PDB entry 6YWY | electron microscopy, 3.05 A resolution | chains A and L of the 85 polymer chains in the assembly

== Chain A ==
Molecule: 23S rRNA
From: Neurospora crassa
Sequence (3464 nucleotides; numbered 1 to 3464 plus 28 insertion-coded residues; 28 numbers in that range are skipped by the numbering (no residue carries them; nothing is unmodelled there); the number before each row is that of its first residue; a row labelled like 1655A-1655Z holds insertion residues (1655A, then the next letters in order)):
     1 AAAUGUAAUGGAUAUAAAGCUUAUGUUUAUAUAUAUAGACAUAUAUAAGU
    51 AUAUAAAGAGACUACUACCAAUAGCUACACUAUGUAUUAAGGAGAGUAUA
   101 ACUUAAUUUAUGUUUAUGAUUUUAUCAUACCCCUAAAAAUGACACCGAGG
   151 AGCAAGGGUCGGGUUAGCAUCCUGGUUCGUACACCUUGGUGACCUAGGCU
   201 AGUACCAGGUCCCCCUCUAAGGGACUUGUCCCCCUCUAAGGGACUUGCGU
   251 CGGUCCUAUCCUAGGCCGAAUAGGUGAAUAAAUACUUACGGACGGCCUUG
   301 GUCUGUCCUAGAGGUUAUCAACAUAUGAACUCUUAGAGAAAUUACUUAAU
   351 AAACGAAGUGAAUUGAAAUAUCUUAUUAACUUCAGGAAAAGAAAUCAAAC
   401 GAGAUUCUAUGAUUAGUGUGAACGAAAAUAGAGCAGCCUAUUAAAAUAAG
   451 UAAAAUGGCUUUAAAGCUGUUUGAAUAUUGUGGGGAACCUUCCUCAAAGG
   501 CUAAAUAUAAUACAUGAGUUACAGAGAAAAGUACCGUGAGGGAAAGCUUU
   551 GAAAUAGUAGUUUUAUAAGCAGCUCAAGCAAUAAGAAAGCGAGAGCGUAC
   601 CUUUUGCAUAAUGGGUCACCAAGUUAAUUUUAGAUGCGAGCGAAUUUAUU
   651 UAUGUUUUUACUGAUUAAACAAUAUAAUGAAUCAUAAUUAUUUUUGUAAC
   701 GAGUAUUAGUAUUAAAUCUUAAUUUAAUAUUAGUAUAAGUUUUCAGUAUG
   751 GCGGCUACAUAGCAUAAUCUAUGCAGCCAGCCAAUAAUUGGAUUUCCAAU
   801 CCAAUUUCGGUAAUAAAUAGAUGUGCAUAGUUAAACCGAUCAUUAAAAUA
   851 AUGAAUAGUGUCUAAAGUUAGACCCGAAGCCUGGUGAUCUUACUAUAGUC
   901 AGGACUAUAAAGGUCCGAACGGGUUAUCGUUGCAAAGAUAUCCGAAGAAC
   951 UAUGGUAAGCGAGUGAAAGACAACACUGACUAGGAUAGCUGGUUUUCUGC
  1001 GAAACCUAUAAUAGUAGGCAAUUUAAGUAACAUCUUAGUAGGUACAGAAC
  1051 UUAAUCUCAGACAAGAUGUAGAUUUUCAUACCUAUGUUUAGGUAUGAAAU
  1101 GCAUUUUUUUUUGUAUACAUCGGGGGAUCGUGAAGAUUUUAUCGGUGAGU
  1151 AUGUAGACUCGGAAUGACAAAGAUGAAUCUUGAAUAAUCAGACAUAGAAU
  1201 GAUAAGGUUGUAUGUCAAAAGGGAAACAGCCCAGAACAAGAGUUAAGGUU
  1251 CCAAAAUUAUUAUUAAGUGAAAUAAAGAAAGUUUUUAUAUAAGUCGACAA
  1301 GAAGAUGGGCUUGGAAGCAGCCAUAAUUUAAAGAUCUCGUAACAGAGCAC
  1351 UUGUUAAAUCUUAAAAGCAUCGAAAAUUUAACGGAUCUAAAUAAUAUACC
  1401 GAAACCUUGUCCAUAUGUAACAUUAGUAAUAAUAUGCUAUUAAUGUUAUU
  1451 UGAUGGGGUAGCAGAACGUUGAGUGAAUCUUAGAUUUUUUUUUUAUAACU
  1501 AAAUAUAGAUGAUAACUCAAGUGAGAAUGGUGACAUGAGUAACAAAAAAG
  1551 AGUUUAAGGUACCUAAAAGGUAUCUUAGAGUCUCGCCUAAAGCUUAUGGC
  1601 UACGUCAAGUAACGGCCUCUAAGUUUAUAAUCUGAAGAUUAUGACGAUGA
  1651 GAAAA
1655A-1655Z UAACGCGCAGAAGUGCGCUGCUUUGA
1656A-1656B UA
  1676 CUU
  1687 AUGGUACCAACAUUUAAAAGUGAAAAUUGUGCAGGAAGGAUCAGUAUCCU
  1737 UUCAUUCUUAUGUGGGGGAGUGGACAAAACUGAACAGAGUGUAUCUGAAC
  1787 ACAGAUGAGUCCACACCCCCCCCCAUGUAAUGAAUGAAUGACAAACCGUA
  1837 CCUAGAAUCUGAAACAAGUAAGCUAGUAGAGAAUACGAAGGCGUGAAUGA
  1887 GAUAACAAUCAUAAAGGAACUCGGCAAACUAACUACCGUAACUUAGGGAU
  1937 AAGGAGAGCUCAUUAGUCUCGAUUAAUACGAGUAAAAAGGAAGAAGCAUG
  1987 GAAUAUUGUUGUACGACUGUUUAAUUAAAACAAAGCACUUUGCAAAAAGA
  2037 CGAUAAGUCUAAGUAUUGAGUGUGAUUUCUGCCCGAUGCCGGCUGGUUAA
  2087 CGAAUUUUCUAAAUUGAAAAAAAAUUUGGUUUCAGAGGAACCCCCGGUUA
  2137 AUGGCGGCCUUAGCGUGAGGGUCCUAAGGUAGCGAAAUGCCUUGGCCGUU
  2187 AAAUGCGGUCUUGCAUGAAUGAUGUAACGAUACAACAGCUGUCUCUAUGA
  2237 UUGACUCAGUGAAAUUGGAAUAACUGUGCAGAUACAGUUUACCUCUAGUU
  2287 AGACGAGAAGACCCUAUGCAGCUUUACUGUUACUAAUUAUUGAAUACGAU
  2337 UCUGAAAAUUUCCAGUGUAAAAGGUAAUCGAUAAGAUAUAAUUGAAACAC
  2387 CUUUAUUUUUCUAUCGUAUUAUUAAACCUUAAAUUAAGGAACAAUUGUUA
  2437 GAAGACAGUUUAUGCGGGGCACAGGCCCCAUAAAGAGUAAAUGGGUGUGU
  2487 CUAAAAUUUAUAAAUUUAUGUUUGCAAUUUUUUAUAGUGAUUAUAUAUCA
  2537 AAUCAUCUUUAUGCUAUUCAUAGAGUGUAUUUAUUAUAUUCCUUGGGUAC
  2587 AGUAUAAAAAUUAUAUAUGUAUUAAUUUACAUAUAUUUUUUCUAAGAAAU
  2637 UAGGUAAGAUUUUGUUUAUAGAGAAAUUAGAUGUAAAAAAAAAAUCUUAU
  2687 GAGGGCGGUAUUUAAUAAUCCGCUUCUAAUAUUUUUUUGUAGUUAUUAUU
  2737 AUAAAUUUAAUAAUAAUCAUGUUUAUUACUUAAAAAGCUUAAUGGCUUAA
  2787 UCUUGCCUUACUGUUUGAUUAACAACAAAUCUUACAGUCGCGUAAGCGGG
  2837 GCAUAGGAUCACAAGAUACAAAAAGGAAAGAUCUUGGAUUUUUGGAAAAG
  2887 CUACGCUAGGGAUAACAGGCUAAUUUGCGCAAGAGUGUACAAAAUGAGUG
  2937 CGCGGUUUGGCACCUCGAUGUCGGCUUGACUAAUCCUCAUGGAUGCAGAA
  2987 ACUAUGUAGGGUACGACUGUUCGUCGAUUAAAAAGUUACAUGAGCUGGGU
  3037 UAAAUACGUCGUGAGACAGUAUGGUUUCUAUCUUCUAGAGGGAAUUAGAA
  3087 UAUAAUAAGGAUUAACCUUUGUACGAAAGGAACAUGGGGUACUAUUGUUA
  3137 UACCUAGUUGUAUAACAGUUUUAUUAACCUCUGGUUUACCUGUUGUUUAU
  3187 GUGCCUUAUAUUAAUUUCAUGUGUGAUGCUCCGCAAGGAUAUUACAGGGA
  3237 UGUUACCGUCACUUGAGUAAAUACAAUAGCAUAAGCAUGGCAGGAAAGCU
  3287 AAGUUAGUCAAAAAUAAGUGCUGAAAGCAUAUAGGCACGAAAUUUACCUU
  3337 AAGAUAUUUCUUAAAUAUACGUAAGAAAAUAUUACGUUAAUAGGCUUAGU
  3387 UUGUAAUAAUCUAGAGAUUUUAAGGAACUAAGUACUAAUUUUAUAAAAAA
  3437 CUGAAUGAUUAAUAUAUCUUACAUUUUC
Unresolved in the structure: 1-4, 35-40, 121-309, 646-817, 1084-1089, 1433-1437, 1655A-1655Z, 1656A-1656B, 1687, 1728-1828, 1959-1963, 2493-2504, 2525-2528, 2561-2576, 2695-2703, 2738-2743, 3135-3148, 3194-3231, 3460-3464
Bound ions: Mg2+ site 1 near A105 (its only coordinating residue here); Mg2+ site 2 near A312 (its only coordinating residue here); Mg2+ site 3 near A328 (its only coordinating residue here); Mg2+ site 4 near A335 (its only coordinating residue here); Mg2+ site 5: A335, G336; Mg2+ site 6 near A367 (its only coordinating residue here); Mg2+ site 7 near G411 (its only coordinating residue here); K+ site 1: A415, G416; Mg2+ site 8: A448, A497; Mg2+ site 9: A453, G466; Mg2+ site 10 near A453 (its only coordinating residue here); K+ site 2 near A465 (its only coordinating residue here); 105 more Mg2+ sites not listed; 31 more K+ sites not listed
Small-molecule neighbours:
  - NAD (nicotinamide-adenine-dinucleotide): A2755, G2757, U2759, U2760
  - spermine (SPM): U1249, U1250, C1251, A1270, A1271, C1382, G1383, G1384, U1392
From the paper describing this entry:
  - binding site for P-site-tRNA: G2453, G2454

== Chain L ==
Protein: uL17m
From: Neurospora crassa
UniProt: A0A0B0ECK1 (A0A0B0ECK1_NEUCS); residues 1-193 here = UniProt positions 1-193
Chain sequence (193 residues; row label = number of the first residue in the row):
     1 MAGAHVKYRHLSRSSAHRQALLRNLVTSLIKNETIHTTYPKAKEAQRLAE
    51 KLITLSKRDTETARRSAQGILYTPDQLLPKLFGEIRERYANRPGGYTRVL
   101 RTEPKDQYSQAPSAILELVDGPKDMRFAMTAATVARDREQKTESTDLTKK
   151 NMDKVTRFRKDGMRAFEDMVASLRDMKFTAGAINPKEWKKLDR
Unresolved in the structure: 1

== Interface between chain A and chain L ==
Contacting residue pairs (138; chain A residue first):
  A1548(A) with Ala16(L), base contact; His17(L), stacking on the base
  A1549(A) with Arg13(L), hydrogen bond to the phosphate; His17(L), hydrogen bond to the sugar
  G1550(A) with Leu21(L), sugar contact; Leu25(L), sugar contact; Lys41(L), salt bridge to the phosphate
  A1551(A) with Leu25(L), sugar contact; Ser28(L), sugar contact; Asn32(L), hydrogen bond to the sugar; Ile35(L), sugar contact; His36(L), phosphate contact; Thr37(L), hydrogen bond to the phosphate
  G1552(A) with Ile35(L), phosphate contact; His36(L), hydrogen bond to the phosphate; Lys105(L), salt bridge to the phosphate
  C1562(A) with Ala180(L), hydrogen bond to the sugar; Gly181(L), phosphate contact
  C1563(A) with Ala180(L), sugar contact; Gly181(L), phosphate contact
  C1574(A) with Gln107(L), phosphate contact
  U1575(A) with Gln107(L), phosphate contact
  C1582(A) with Lys31(L), sugar contact
  U1583(A) with Asn24(L), hydrogen bond to the sugar; Tyr72(L), sugar contact; Thr73(L), sugar contact
  C1584(A) with Ala20(L), sugar contact; Asn24(L), hydrogen bond to the sugar; Tyr72(L), sugar contact
  A1882(A) with Asp106(L), hydrogen bond to the base; Tyr108(L), stacking on the base
  U1884(A) with Tyr108(L), hydrogen bond to the base
  G1885(A) with Ser109(L), base contact
  A1886(A) with Thr38(L), phosphate contact; Ala111(L), sugar contact
  G1887(A) with Thr38(L), hydrogen bond to the phosphate; Pro40(L), sugar contact; Lys41(L), phosphate contact
  A1888(A) with Arg9(L), salt bridge to the phosphate; Ser12(L), hydrogen bond to the base
  U1889(A) with Val6(L), phosphate contact; Leu11(L), base contact; Ser12(L), hydrogen bond to the base
  A1890(A) with Ala2(L), hydrogen bond to the phosphate
  A1891(A) with Ala2(L), hydrogen bond to the phosphate
  U2234(A) with Ala2(L), phosphate contact
  G2235(A) with Gly3(L), phosphate contact; Ala4(L), hydrogen bond to the phosphate
  A2236(A) with His10(L), salt bridge to the phosphate
  U2237(A) with His10(L), salt bridge to the phosphate; Arg13(L), phosphate contact; Arg18(L), salt bridge to the phosphate
  U2238(A) with Ser12(L), phosphate contact; Arg13(L), phosphate contact
  A2244(A) with Tyr108(L), hydrogen bond to the sugar; Ser109(L), sugar contact
  G2245(A) with Tyr108(L), base contact
  U3173(A) with Lys7(L), salt bridge to the phosphate; Ser15(L), hydrogen bond to the phosphate
  A3174(A) with Tyr8(L), stacking on the base; Arg9(L), hydrogen bond to the base; Ser15(L), hydrogen bond to the phosphate; Arg18(L), salt bridge to the phosphate; Gln19(L), sugar contact; Leu22(L), base contact; Glu44(L), hydrogen bond to the base; Arg47(L), base contact
  A3185(A) with Asp75(L), hydrogen bond to the sugar
  U3186(A) with Asp75(L), sugar contact
  U3268(A) with Arg65(L), sugar contact; Gln68(L), hydrogen bond to the sugar
  A3269(A) with Arg65(L), sugar contact; Gln68(L), hydrogen bond to the sugar; Gly69(L), sugar contact
  A3270(A) with Arg23(L), hydrogen bond to the phosphate; Gly69(L), sugar contact
  C3272(A) with Ala16(L), phosphate contact
  G3284(A) with Ala4(L), sugar contact; His5(L), sugar contact
  C3285(A) with Ala2(L), sugar contact; Gly3(L), sugar contact; Ala4(L), sugar contact
  G3357(A) with Arg101(L), salt bridge to the phosphate
  U3358(A) with Tyr39(L), hydrogen bond to the phosphate; Arg101(L), salt bridge to the phosphate
  A3359(A) with Tyr39(L), hydrogen bond to the phosphate
  A3363(A) with His5(L), hydrogen bond to the base
  U3373(A) with Lys150(L), hydrogen bond to the base
  G3379(A) with Arg47(L), phosphate contact; Glu50(L), sugar contact; Gly95(L), base contact
  G3380(A) with Arg47(L), phosphate contact; Glu50(L), hydrogen bond to the sugar; Lys51(L), salt bridge to the phosphate; Pro93(L), hydrogen bond to the base; Gly94(L), sugar contact; Gly95(L), hydrogen bond to the sugar
  C3381(A) with Glu50(L), phosphate contact; Lys51(L), salt bridge to the phosphate; Thr54(L), hydrogen bond to the phosphate; Gly94(L), sugar contact
  A3391(A) with Thr62(L), hydrogen bond to the base
  A3392(A) with Glu61(L), hydrogen bond to the sugar
  G3410(A) with Thr60(L), phosphate contact; Thr62(L), hydrogen bond to the sugar
  G3411(A) with Arg58(L), sugar contact; Thr60(L), hydrogen bond to the phosphate; Thr62(L), phosphate contact
  A3412(A) with Arg58(L), salt bridge to the phosphate
  C3421(A) with Arg92(L), hydrogen bond to the phosphate; Pro93(L), sugar contact; Gly94(L), hydrogen bond to the sugar; Gly95(L), hydrogen bond to the sugar; Arg157(L), salt bridge to the phosphate; Phe158(L), sugar contact
  U3422(A) with Arg92(L), salt bridge to the phosphate; Gly95(L), sugar contact; Thr97(L), hydrogen bond to the sugar; Arg98(L), hydrogen bond to the phosphate; Lys154(L), phosphate contact
  A3423(A) with Arg98(L), salt bridge to the phosphate; Val99(L), sugar contact; Arg126(L), salt bridge to the phosphate; Lys154(L), salt bridge to the phosphate
  A3424(A) with Arg126(L), salt bridge to the phosphate
  U3425(A) with Arg126(L), base contact; Leu147(L), sugar contact; Asn151(L), hydrogen bond to the base; Lys154(L), hydrogen bond to the base
  U3426(A) with Thr145(L), hydrogen bond to the base; Leu147(L), sugar contact; Thr148(L), hydrogen bond to the base; Asn151(L), hydrogen bond to the base
  U3427(A) with Arg136(L), hydrogen bond to the base; Thr145(L), base contact; Pro185(L), hydrogen bond to the sugar; Trp188(L), base contact
  U3428(A) with Lys189(L), hydrogen bond to the base
Other interface residues (no listed pair), chain A (63 interface residues in all): G3271, A3283, A3362, A3413
Other interface residues (no listed pair), chain L (87 interface residues in all): Ser14, Lys43, Gln46, Leu55, Tyr96, Gln110, Pro112, Val119, Thr133, Asp137

== Overview ==
63 residues of chain A and 87 residues of chain L are in contact; the contacts include 50 hydrogen bonds, 19
salt bridges and 3 aromatic stacking contacts. Among the polar pairs are A1882(A)-Asp106(L),
U1884(A)-Tyr108(L) and A1888(A)-Ser12(L). Chain A binds spermine and NAD. The paper reports a binding site for
P-site-tRNA at G2453(A) and G2454(A).
Chain A is 23S rRNA and chain L is uL17m, both from Neurospora crassa; the structure, The structure of the
mitoribosome from Neurospora crassa with bound tRNA at the P-site, was determined by electron microscopy,
deposited together with 6YW5, 6YWE, 6YWS, 6YWV and 6YWX.
